Entry 7EA8 (electron microscopy, 3.10 A resolution); this record covers chains A and J of the 11 polymer chains in the assembly.

== Chain A ==
Name: Histone H3.3
From: Homo sapiens
Notes: engineered mutation(s): K36M
Amino-acid sequence (101 residues; row label = number of the first residue in the row):
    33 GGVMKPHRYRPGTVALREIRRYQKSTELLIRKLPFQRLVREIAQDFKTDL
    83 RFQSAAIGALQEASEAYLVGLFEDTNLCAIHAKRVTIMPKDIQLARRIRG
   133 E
From the paper describing this entry:
  - mutagenesis - R49E/R52E: abolished catalytic activity with Histone-lysine N-methyltransferase SETD2
  - mutagenesis - R49E/R52E: decreased catalytic activity on NSD1

== Chain J ==
Molecule: 601-DNA
Sequence (122 nucleotides; each row starts with the number of its first residue):
    24 TGCCTGGAGACTAGGGAGTAATCCCCTTGGCGGTTAAAACGCGGGGGACA
    74 GCGCGTACGTGCGTTTAAGCGGTGCTAGAGCTGTCTACGACCAATTGAGC
   124 GGCCTCGGCACCGGGATTCTCG

== Chain A / chain J interface ==
Contacting residue pairs (15; chain A residue first):
  Arg40(A) - DG82(J)  base contact
  Arg40(A) - DT83(J)  hydrogen bond to the base
  Tyr41(A) - DG84(J)  phosphate contact
  Pro43(A) - DT83(J)  phosphate contact
  Gly44(A) - DT83(J)  hydrogen bond to the phosphate
  Val46(A) - DT83(J)  phosphate contact
  Ala47(A) - DT83(J)  hydrogen bond to the phosphate
  Arg63(A) - DA91(J)  phosphate contact
  Arg63(A) - DG92(J)  salt bridge to the phosphate
  Lys64(A) - DG92(J)  hydrogen bond to the phosphate
  Leu65(A) - DG92(J)  phosphate contact
  Pro66(A) - DA91(J)  phosphate contact
  Arg69(A) - DA91(J)  salt bridge to the phosphate
  Arg83(A) - DA100(J)  phosphate contact
  Arg83(A) - DG101(J)  sugar contact
Also at the interface, not in a pair above, chain A (13 interface residues in all): Arg42

== Overview ==
13 residues of chain A and 7 residues of chain J are in contact, with 4 hydrogen bonds and 2 salt bridges.
Polar pairs include Arg40(A)-DT83(J), Gly44(A)-DT83(J) and Ala47(A)-DT83(J). From the paper: R49E/R52E of
chain A abolish catalytic activity with Histone-lysine N-methyltransferase SETD2; R49E/R52E of chain A reduce
catalytic activity on NSD1.
Here chain A is Histone H3.3 (Homo sapiens) and chain J is 601-DNA. Entry 7EA8 (Human SETD2 bound to a
nucleosome containing oncohistone mutations) was determined by electron microscopy together with 7EA5 from the
same study.
